PDB entry 6M0R | electron microscopy, 2.70 A resolution | chains B and A of the 15 polymer chains in the assembly

# Chain B
Name: V-type proton ATPase subunit d
From: Saccharomyces cerevisiae (strain ATCC 204508 / S288c)
Reference sequence: P32366 (VA0D_YEAST); residues 1-345 here = UniProt positions 1-345
Chain sequence (345 residues; each row starts with the number of its first residue):
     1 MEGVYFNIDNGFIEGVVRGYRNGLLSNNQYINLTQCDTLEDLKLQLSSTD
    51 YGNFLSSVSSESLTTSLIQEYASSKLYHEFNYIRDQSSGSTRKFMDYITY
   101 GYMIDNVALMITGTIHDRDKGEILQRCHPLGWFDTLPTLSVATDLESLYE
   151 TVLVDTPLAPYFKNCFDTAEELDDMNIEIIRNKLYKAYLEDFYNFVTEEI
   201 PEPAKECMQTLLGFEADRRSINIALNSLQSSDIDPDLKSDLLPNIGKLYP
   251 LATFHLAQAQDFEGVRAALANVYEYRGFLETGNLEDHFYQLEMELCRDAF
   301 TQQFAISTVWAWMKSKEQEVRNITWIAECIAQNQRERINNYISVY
UniProt features mapped onto this chain:
  - modified residue: Met-1 (N-acetylmethionine)

# Chain A
Name: V-type proton ATPase subunit a, vacuolar isoform
From: Saccharomyces cerevisiae (strain ATCC 204508 / S288c)
Reference sequence: P32563 (VPH1_YEAST); residues 3-827 here = UniProt positions 3-827
Chain sequence (825 residues; numbered 3 to 827; the number before each row is that of its first residue):
     3 EKEEAIFRSAEMALVQFYIPQEISRDSAYTLGQLGLVQFRDLNSKVRAFQ
    53 RTFVNEIRRLDNVERQYRYFYSLLKKHDIKLYEGDTDKYLDGSGELYVPP
   103 SGSVIDDYVRNASYLEERLIQMEDATDQIEVQKNDLEQYRFILQSGDEFF
   153 LKGDNTDSTSYMDEDMIDANGENIAAAIGASVNYVTGVIARDKVATLEQI
   203 LWRVLRGNLFFKTVEIEQPVYDVKTREYKHKNAFIVFSHGDLIIKRIRKI
   253 AESLDANLYDVDSSNEGRSQQLAKVNKNLSDLYTVLKTTSTTLESELYAI
   303 AKELDSWFQDVTREKAIFEILNKSNYDTNRKILIAEGWIPRDELATLQAR
   353 LGEMIARLGIDVPSIIQVLDTNHTPPTFHRTNKFTAGFQSICDCYGIAQY
   403 REINAGLPTIVTFPFMFAIMFGDMGHGFLMTLAALSLVLNEKKINKMKRG
   453 EIFDMAFTGRYIILLMGVFSMYTGFLYNDIFSKTMTIFKSGWKWPDHWKK
   503 GESITATSVGTYPIGLDWAWHGTENALLFSNSYKMKLSILMGFIHMTYSY
   553 FFSLANHLYFNSMIDIIGNFIPGLLFMQGIFGYLSVCIVYKWAVDWVKDG
   603 KPAPGLLNMLINMFLSPGTIDDELYPHQAKVQVFLLLMALVCIPWLLLVK
   653 PLHFKFTHKKKSHEPLPSTEADASSEDLEAQQLISAMDADDAEEEEVGSG
   703 SHGEDFGDIMIHQVIHTIEFCLNCVSHTASYLRLWALSLAHAQLSSVLWT
   753 MTIQIAFGFRGFVGVFMTVALFAMWFALTCAVLVLMEGTSAMLHSLRLHW
   803 VESMSKFFVGEGLPYEPFAFEYKDM
Disordered / not traced: 155-183, 660-705
UniProt features mapped onto this chain:
  - mutagenesis: Asp-425 (D425N: Reduces assembly of V-ATPase complexes and reduces ATPase activity of the assembled complexes), Lys-538 (K538A: Reduces assembly of V-ATPase complexes), Lys-593 (K593A: Reduces ATPase activity), Gln-634 (Q634L: Reduces subunit stability), His-729 (H729R: Reduces ATPase activity), Arg-735 (R735L: Reduces subunit stability), Leu-739 (L739S: Reduces ATPase activity), His-743 (H743A/E/Y: Reduces ATPase activity), Leu-746 (L746S: Reduces ATPase activity), Leu-780 (L780S: Reduces assembly of V-ATPase complexes), Glu-789 (E789A/D/H/Q: Abolishes ATPase activity and proton transport, but does not affect complex assembly), Leu-800 (L800S: Reduces assembly of V-ATPase complexes), 4 further mutagenesis entries in UniProt
Small-molecule neighbours: EYR / N-acetylglucosamine / pyrophosphate: Leu-530, Phe-531, Ser-534, Met-537, Lys-538, Ile-541, Phe-583, Leu-586, Lys-593, Ala-605, Pro-606, Gly-607, Leu-608, Leu-609, Phe-616, Ile-645, Leu-649, Thr-719, Ile-720, Cys-723, Leu-724, Val-727, Leu-734

# Interface between chain B and chain A
Pairs across the interface - 29 pairs, chain B then chain A:
  Asn-32(B) / Arg-49(A)
  Asn-32(B) / Phe-51(A)
  Gln-35(B) / Arg-49(A)  hydrogen bond
  Gln-35(B) / Phe-51(A)
  Cys-36(B) / Phe-51(A)  hydrophobic
  Glu-40(B) / Arg-60(A)  hydrogen bond (backbone-side chain)
  Asp-41(B) / Phe-51(A)
  Asp-41(B) / Arg-60(A)  salt bridge
  Leu-44(B) / Ala-50(A)
  Leu-44(B) / Phe-51(A)  hydrophobic
  Leu-44(B) / Val-56(A)  hydrophobic
  Gln-45(B) / Ala-50(A)
  Gln-45(B) / Phe-51(A)
  Ser-56(B) / Arg-67(A)
  Ser-56(B) / Arg-70(A)
  Ser-57(B) / Arg-67(A)
  Val-58(B) / Arg-67(A)
  Ser-59(B) / Arg-67(A)  hydrogen bond
  Lys-120(B) / Glu-254(A)
  Thr-135(B) / Thr-198(A)
  Pro-137(B) / Ser-255(A)
  Thr-138(B) / Ser-255(A)  hydrogen bond
  Thr-138(B) / Leu-256(A)
  Val-141(B) / Ile-252(A)  hydrophobic
  Glu-150(B) / Arg-205(A)  hydrogen bond (backbone-side chain)
  Thr-151(B) / Ile-202(A)
  Thr-151(B) / Arg-205(A)
  Asp-155(B) / Gln-201(A)
  Asp-155(B) / Arg-205(A)  salt bridge
Also at the interface, not in a pair above, chain B (23 interface residues in all): Ile-31, Asp-134, Val-152, Val-154
Also at the interface, not in a pair above, chain A (18 interface residues in all): Val-206, Arg-248, Lys-251

# Summary
Chain B and chain A form an interface of 23 and 18 residues respectively; the contacts include 5 hydrogen
bonds and 2 salt bridges. Polar pairs include Asp-41(B)/Arg-60(A), Asp-155(B)/Arg-205(A) and
Gln-35(B)/Arg-49(A). Chain A binds EYR / N-acetylglucosamine / pyrophosphate.
Here chain B is V-type proton ATPase subunit d and chain A is V-type proton ATPase subunit a, vacuolar
isoform, both from Saccharomyces cerevisiae (strain ATCC 204508 / S288c). Entry 6M0R (2.7A Yeast Vo state3)
was determined by electron microscopy, deposited together with 6M0S.
